Entry 6FI1 (X-ray diffraction, 2.70 A resolution); this record covers chain A.

[Chain A]
Protein: Bromodomain adjacent to zinc finger domain protein 2B
Source organism: Homo sapiens
Reference sequence: Q9UIF8 (BAZ2B_HUMAN); residue numbers follow UniProt; this construct covers 1928-1983
Amino-acid sequence (58 residues; row label = number of the first residue in the row):
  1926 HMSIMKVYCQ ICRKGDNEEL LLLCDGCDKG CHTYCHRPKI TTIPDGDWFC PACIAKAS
Unresolved in the structure: 1926
Construct notes: expression tag (1926-1927)
Metal / ion sites: Zn2+ site 1: C1934, C1937, H1957, C1960; Zn2+ site 2: C1949, C1952, C1975, C1978
Ligand contacts: N-(4-aminophenyl)-2-azanyl-ethanamide (D3H): E1943, E1944, L1946, L1947, L1948, D1950, I1968, P1969, G1971, D1972, W1973
Curated features (UniProtKB/Swiss-Prot):
  - zinc finger: K1931 to K1981 (PHD-type)

[Overview]
Bound to chain A: N-(4-aminophenyl)-2-azanyl-ethanamide. C1934, C1937, H1957 and C1960 form the Zn2+ site 1.
C1949, C1952, C1975 and C1978 form the Zn2+ site 2.
Chain A is Bromodomain adjacent to zinc finger domain protein 2B (Homo sapiens); the structure, Crystal
structure of human BAZ2B PHD zinc finger in complex with Fr23, was determined by X-ray diffraction (same
publication as 6FAP, 6FHQ, 6FHU, 6FI0 and 6FKP).
